PDB entry 1DO7 | X-ray diffraction, 1.85 A resolution | chain A

Chain A:
Protein: Myoglobin
From: Physeter catodon
UniProt: P02185 (MYG_PHYCA); residue numbers follow UniProt; this construct covers 1-153
Sequence (154 residues; numbered 0 to 153; the number before each row is that of its first residue; numbering starts at 0):
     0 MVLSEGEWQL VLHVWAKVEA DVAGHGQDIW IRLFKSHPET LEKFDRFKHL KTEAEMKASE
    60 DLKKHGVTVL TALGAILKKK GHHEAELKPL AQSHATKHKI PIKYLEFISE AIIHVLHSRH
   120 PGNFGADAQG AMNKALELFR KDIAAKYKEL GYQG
Unresolved in the structure: 0
Modified residues: Met0 (N-formylmethionine; FME)
Sequence notes: modified residue (0); engineered mutation Trp29 (Leu in P02185), Asn122 (Asp in P02185)
Ion coordination: heme Fe: His93 (together with carbon monoxide)
Ligand contacts:
  - carbon monoxide (CMO): Trp29, Phe43, His64, Val68, His93
  - heme (HEM): Thr39, Lys42, Phe43, Arg45, His64, Thr67, Val68, Ala71, Leu72, Leu89, Ser92, His93, His97, Ile99, Tyr103, Leu104, Ile107, Ile111, Phe138

Summary:
Bound to chain A: heme and carbon monoxide.
Chain A is Myoglobin (Physeter catodon); the structure, Carbonmonoxy-myoglobin (mutant L29W) rebinding
structure after photolysis at t< 180K, was determined by X-ray diffraction together with 1DO1, 1DO3 and 1DO4
from the same study.
